Entry 6LUM (electron microscopy, 2.84 A resolution); this record covers chains D and K of the 15 polymer chains in the assembly.

# Chain D
Name: Succinate dehydrogenase subunit D
Organism: Mycolicibacterium smegmatis MC2 51
Sequence (166 residues; each row starts with the number of its first residue):
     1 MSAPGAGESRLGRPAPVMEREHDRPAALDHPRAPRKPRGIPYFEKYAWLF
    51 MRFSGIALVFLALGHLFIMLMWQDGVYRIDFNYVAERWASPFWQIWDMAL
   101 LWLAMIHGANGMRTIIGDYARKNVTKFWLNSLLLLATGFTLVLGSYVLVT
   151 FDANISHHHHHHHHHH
Disordered / not traced: 1-10, 157-166
Metal / ion sites: heme Fe near His107 (its only coordinating residue here)
Small-molecule neighbours:
  - heme (HEM), molecule 1: Met51, Arg52, Gly55, Leu58, Val59, Ala62, Ala104, His107, Gly108, Gly111, Met112, Thr114, Ile115
  - heme (HEM), molecule 2: His65, Leu66, Met69, Leu70, Val76, Ile79, Tyr83, Val84, Arg87, Trp88, Asp97, Leu100, Leu101, Gly144, Val147, Leu148
  - 3-sn-phosphatidic acid (LPP; 2-(hexadecanoyloxy)-1-[(phosphonooxy)methyl]ethyl hexadecanoate), molecule 1: Leu61, Pro91, Phe92, Ile95, Trp96, Ala99
  - 3-sn-phosphatidic acid (LPP), molecule 2: Leu135, Gly138, Phe139, Val142
  - menaquinone-9 (MQ9), molecule 1: Phe60, Gly64, Phe67, Ile68, Trp72, Gln73, Trp96
  - menaquinone-9 (MQ9), molecule 2: Gln94, Ile95, Met98, Ala99, Trp102, Leu103, Leu148, Val149
  - menaquinone-9 (MQ9), molecule 3: Val142, Ser145, Tyr146, Val149, Thr150
  - phosphatidylethanolamine (PEV; (1S)-2-{[(2-aminoethoxy)(hydroxy)phosphoryl]oxy}-1-[(palmitoyloxy)methyl]ethyl stearate): Ile56, Val59, Phe60

# Chain K
Name: Succinate dehydrogenase subunit B
Organism: Mycolicibacterium smegmatis MC2 51
Sequence (261 residues; each row starts with the number of its first residue):
     1 MSAPVIDKPEAGDPELPPVPEGAVMVTLKIARFNPENPDAAGWQSFRVPC
    51 LPSDRLLNLLHYVKWYLDGTLTFRRSCAHGVCGSDAMRINGVNRLACKVL
   101 MRDMLPKNPNKQLTITIEPIRGLPVEKDLVVNMEPFFDAYRAVKPFLVTS
   151 GNPPTKERIQSPTDRARYDDTTKCILCACCTTSCPVYWSEGSYFGPAAIV
   201 NAHRFIFDSRDEAAAERLDILNEVDGVWRCRTTFNCTEACPRGIQVTQAI
   251 QEVKRALMFAR
Disordered / not traced: 1-13, 261
Metal / ion sites: 2Fe-2S cluster Fe: Asp85, Cys97; 4Fe-4S cluster Fe: Cys174, Cys177, Cys180, Cys240; 3Fe-4S cluster Fe: Cys184, Cys230, Thr233, Cys236
Small-molecule neighbours:
  - 3Fe-4S cluster (F3S): Ser183, Cys184, Pro185, Val186, Tyr193, Pro196, Cys230, Arg231, Thr232, Thr233, Phe234, Asn235, Cys236, Thr247, Ile250
  - 2Fe-2S cluster (FES): Leu57, Arg75, Ser76, Cys77, Val81, Cys82, Gly83, Ser84, Asp85, Leu95, Cys97
  - 4Fe-4S cluster (SF4): Cys174, Ile175, Leu176, Cys177, Ala178, Cys179, Cys180, Ala197, Cys240, Pro241, Arg242, Ile244, Val246

# Chain D / chain K interface
Pairs across the interface (33):
  Ala15(D) with Ile159(K), hydrophobic; Ser161(K)
  Pro16(D) with Ser161(K), hydrogen bond (backbone-side chain)
  Val17(D) with Ser161(K); Asp164(K)
  Met18(D) with Asp164(K), hydrogen bond (backbone-side chain)
  Glu19(D) with Asp164(K); Arg167(K), salt bridge
  Glu21(D) with Arg167(K), hydrogen bond (backbone-side chain)
  His22(D) with Arg167(K), hydrogen bond (backbone-side chain); Phe207(K)
  Asp23(D) with Arg255(K), salt bridge; Ala256(K); Phe259(K)
  Arg24(D) with Arg167(K), hydrogen bond (backbone-side chain)
  Pro25(D) with Arg167(K); Ile206(K)
  Ala26(D) with Arg167(K)
  Ala27(D) with Asp208(K); Asp211(K); Ala214(K), hydrophobic
  Leu28(D) with Ala215(K), hydrophobic
  His30(D) with Ser209(K); Asp211(K); Glu212(K), salt bridge
  Arg32(D) with Ser150(K), hydrogen bond; Glu212(K)
  Pro34(D) with Glu212(K)
  Arg38(D) with Ala215(K); Ala260(K)
  Asn123(D) with Phe259(K)
  Val124(D) with Phe259(K), hydrophobic
  Phe127(D) with Phe259(K), hydrophobic
Other interface residues (no listed pair), chain D (21 interface residues in all): Ala33
Other interface residues (no listed pair), chain K (21 interface residues in all): Thr163, Arg210, Leu218, Met258

# In short
Chain D and chain K each contribute 21 residues to their interface, with 6 hydrogen bonds and 3 salt bridges.
Polar pairs include Glu19(D)-Arg167(K), Asp23(D)-Arg255(K) and His30(D)-Glu212(K). Ligands of chain D:
phosphatidylethanolamine, heme, 3 copies of menaquinone-9 and 3-sn-phosphatidic acid.
Chain D is Succinate dehydrogenase subunit D and chain K is Succinate dehydrogenase subunit B, both from
Mycolicibacterium smegmatis MC2 51; the structure, Structure of Mycobacterium smegmatis succinate
dehydrogenase 2, was determined by electron microscopy.
